Entry 6QGC (X-ray diffraction, 2.00 A resolution); this record covers chain A.

== Chain A ==
Protein: Poly(ethylene terephthalate) hydrolase
Organism: Ideonella sakaiensis
Notes: EC 3.1.1.101
UniProtKB: A0A0K8P6T7 (PETH_IDESA); residue numbers follow UniProt; this construct covers 1-290
Amino-acid sequence (290 residues; numbered 1 to 290; the number before each row is that of its first residue):
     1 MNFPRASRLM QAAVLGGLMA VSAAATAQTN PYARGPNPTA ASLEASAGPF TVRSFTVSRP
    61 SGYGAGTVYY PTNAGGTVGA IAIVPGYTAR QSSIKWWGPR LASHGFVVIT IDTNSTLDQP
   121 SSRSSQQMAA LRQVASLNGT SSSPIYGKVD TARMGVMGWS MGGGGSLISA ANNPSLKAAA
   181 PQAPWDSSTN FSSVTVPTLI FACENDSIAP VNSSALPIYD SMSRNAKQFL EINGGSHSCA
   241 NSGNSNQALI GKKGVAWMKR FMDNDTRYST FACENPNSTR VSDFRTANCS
Not modelled in the structure: 1-28
Disulfides: C203-C239, C273-C289

== Overview ==
Chain A is Poly(ethylene terephthalate) hydrolase (Ideonella sakaiensis); the structure, PETase from Ideonella
sakaiensis without ligand, was determined by X-ray diffraction (same publication as 6QG9, 6QGA and 6QGB).
